8FL8 - chains C and F of the 27 polymer chains in the assembly; structure by electron microscopy, 4.20 A resolution (low resolution: residue-level contacts below are approximate; hydrogen-bond / salt-bridge calls are withheld).

# Chain C
Name: ATP synthase subunit alpha
Organism: Saccharomyces cerevisiae
UniProt: A0A6A5Q4L9 (A0A6A5Q4L9_YEASX); residues 4-510 here correspond to UniProt positions 39-545 (UniProt number = residue number + 35)
Sequence (507 residues; numbered 4 to 510; the number before each row is that of its first residue):
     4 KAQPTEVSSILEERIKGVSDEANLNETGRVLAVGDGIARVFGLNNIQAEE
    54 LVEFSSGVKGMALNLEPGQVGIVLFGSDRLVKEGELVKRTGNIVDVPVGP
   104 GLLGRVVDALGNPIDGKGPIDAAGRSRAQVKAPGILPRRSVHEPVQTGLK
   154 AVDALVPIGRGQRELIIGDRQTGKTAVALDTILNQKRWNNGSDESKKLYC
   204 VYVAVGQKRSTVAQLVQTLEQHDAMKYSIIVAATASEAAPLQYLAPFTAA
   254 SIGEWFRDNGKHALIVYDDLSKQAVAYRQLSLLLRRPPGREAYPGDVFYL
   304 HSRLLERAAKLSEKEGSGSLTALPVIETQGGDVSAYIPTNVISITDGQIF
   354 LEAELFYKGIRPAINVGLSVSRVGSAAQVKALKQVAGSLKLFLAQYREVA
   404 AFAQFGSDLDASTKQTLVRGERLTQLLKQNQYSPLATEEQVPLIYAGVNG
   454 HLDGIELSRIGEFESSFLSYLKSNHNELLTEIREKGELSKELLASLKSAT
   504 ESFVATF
Unresolved in the structure: 4-5
Ligand contacts: ATP (adenosine-5'-triphosphate): Asp172, Arg173, Gln174, Thr175, Gly176, Lys177, Thr178, Ala179, Phe359, Arg364, Gln432, Asn433, Gln434

# Chain F
Name: ATP synthase subunit beta
Organism: Saccharomyces cerevisiae
UniProt: A0A6A5PX46 (A0A6A5PX46_YEASX); residues 6-478 here correspond to UniProt positions 39-511 (UniProt number = residue number + 33)
Sequence (473 residues; each row starts with the number of its first residue):
     6 STPITGKVTAVIGAIVDVHFEQSELPAILNALEIKTPQGKLVLEVAQHLG
    56 ENTVRTIAMDGTEGLVRGEKVLDTGGPISVPVGRETLGRIINVIGEPIDE
   106 RGPIKSKLRKPIHADPPSFAEQSTSAEILETGIKVVDLLAPYARGGKIGL
   156 FGGAGVGKTVFIQELINNIAKAHGGFSVFTGVGERTREGNDLYREMKETG
   206 VINLEGESKVALVFGQMNEPPGARARVALTGLTIAEYFRDEEGQDVLLFI
   256 DNIFRFTQAGSEVSALLGRIPSAVGYQPTLATDMGLLQERITTTKKGSVT
   306 SVQAVYVPADDLTDPAPATTFAHLDATTVLSRGISELGIYPAVDPLDSKS
   356 RLLDAAVVGQEHYDVASKVQETLQTYKSLQDIIAILGMDELSEQDKLTVE
   406 RARKIQRFLSQPFAVAEVFTGIPGKLVRLKDTVASFKAVLEGKYDNIPEH
   456 AFYMVGGIEDVVAKAEKLAAEAN
Unresolved in the structure: 6
Ligand contacts:
  - ADP (adenosine-5'-diphosphate): Gly158, Ala159, Gly160, Val161, Gly162, Lys163, Thr164, Val165, Glu193, Tyr345, Pro346, Phe418, Ala421, Phe424, Thr425
  - ATP (adenosine-5'-triphosphate): Lys354, Ser355, Arg356, Tyr368

# Chain C / chain F interface
Pairs across the interface (83):
  Ile18(C) with Glu56(F)
  Lys19(C) with Glu56(F)
  Leu34(C) with Gly55(F)
  Ala35(C) with His53(F); Leu54(F)
  Val36(C) with Gln52(F); His53(F)
  Asp38(C) with Gln52(F); Arg274(F)
  Asp81(C) with Ile33(F)
  Arg82(C) with Ala32(F); Ile33(F); Leu34(F); Asn35(F); Gly81(F); Pro82(F)
  Lys85(C) with Leu30(F); Pro31(F); Ala32(F); His53(F)
  Glu86(C) with Leu30(F); His53(F); Gly55(F); Glu56(F); Asn57(F); Thr58(F)
  Ile117(C) with Phe124(F)
  Arg173(C) with Leu317(F); Phe326(F); Asp352(F)
  Gln174(C) with Lys354(F)
  Lys211(C) with Lys152(F); His328(F); Leu329(F); Asp330(F)
  Arg212(C) with Pro122(F); Ser123(F); Phe124(F); Glu294(F)
  Ser213(C) with Gln127(F)
  Val215(C) with Phe124(F)
  Ala216(C) with Phe124(F)
  Gln217(C) with Ser128(F); Thr129(F)
  Val219(C) with Phe124(F)
  Gln220(C) with Thr129(F)
  Thr237(C) with Glu294(F)
  Ala238(C) with Gly290(F); Glu294(F); His328(F)
  Ser239(C) with Pro121(F); Leu291(F); Glu294(F)
  Ala242(C) with Thr287(F)
  Arg281(C) with Ser277(F); Ala278(F)
  Gln282(C) with Pro283(F); Thr284(F); Thr287(F)
  Leu285(C) with Ile275(F); Pro283(F)
  Leu286(C) with Thr284(F)
  Arg288(C) with Gly273(F); Ile275(F)
  Glu294(C) with Ala278(F)
  Ala295(C) with Pro276(F); Ser277(F); Ala278(F)
  Gln332(C) with Thr318(F); Ala323(F)
  Gly333(C) with Thr318(F)
  Glu357(C) with Gln379(F)
  Phe359(C) with Lys354(F)
  Tyr360(C) with Leu351(F); Asp352(F); Gln375(F); Glu376(F); Gln379(F)
  Lys361(C) with Glu376(F); Gln379(F)
  Arg364(C) with Tyr368(F)
  Gln407(C) with Ser397(F); Asp400(F)
Also at the interface, not in a pair above, chain C (47 interface residues in all): Gly37, Thr175, Gln210, Lys275, Val278, Pro291, Phe408
Also at the interface, not in a pair above, chain F (59 interface residues in all): Glu29, Ala51, Ala125, Ala286, Ala327, Arg356, Lys382, Leu396

# In short
Chain C and chain F form an interface of 47 and 59 residues respectively. ATP is bound between chain C and
chain F. Chain F binds ADP.
Here chain C is ATP synthase subunit alpha and chain F is ATP synthase subunit beta, both from Saccharomyces
cerevisiae. Entry 8FL8 (Yeast ATP Synthase structure in presence of MgATP) was determined by electron
microscopy together with 8F29, 8F39 and 8FKJ from the same study.
